7PIR - chains a and 3 of the 54 polymer chains in the assembly; structure by electron microscopy, 12.10 A resolution (very low resolution: no residue pairs are listed; an interface is given only as per-side residue counts).

[Chain a]
Molecule: 50S ribosomal protein L2
Source organism: Mycoplasma pneumoniae M129
UniProt: P75577 (RL2_MYCPN); residue numbers follow UniProt; this construct covers 1-287
Chain sequence (287 residues; numbered 1 to 287; the number before each row is that of its first residue):
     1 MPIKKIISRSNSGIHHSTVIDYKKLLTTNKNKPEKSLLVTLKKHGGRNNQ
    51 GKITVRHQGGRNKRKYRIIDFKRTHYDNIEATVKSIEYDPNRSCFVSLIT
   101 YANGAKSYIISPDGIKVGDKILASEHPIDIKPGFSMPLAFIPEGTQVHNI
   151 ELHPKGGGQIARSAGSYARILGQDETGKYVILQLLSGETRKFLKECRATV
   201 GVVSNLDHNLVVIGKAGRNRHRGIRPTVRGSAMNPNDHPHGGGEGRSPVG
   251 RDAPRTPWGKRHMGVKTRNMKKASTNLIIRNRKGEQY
Unresolved in the structure: 1, 287

[Chain 3]
Molecule: 23S ribosomal RNA
Source organism: Mycoplasma pneumoniae M129
Sequence (2907 nucleotides; numbered 1 to 2907; the number before each row is that of its first residue):
     1 UACAAUAAGUUACUAAGGGCUUAUGGUGGAUGCCUUGGCACUAAUAGGCG
    51 AUGAAGGACGUGUUAACCUGCGAUAAGCUUCGGGUAGGUGGUAAGAACCU
   101 CAGAUCCGGAGAUUUCCGAAUGGAGCAAUCCGGUAGUUGGAAACAGCUAU
   151 CAUUAAUUGAUGAAUAAAUAGUCAAUUAAAGCAAUACGUGGUGAAGUGAA
   201 ACAUCUCAGUAGCCACAGGAAAAGAAAACGAAUGUGAUUCCGUGUGUAGU
   251 GGCGAGCGAAAGCGGAACAGGCCAAACUUAUCAUUAGAUAGGGGUUGUAG
   301 GGCUUGCAAUGUGGACUUGAAAACGAUAGAAGAAGCUGUUGGAAAGCAGC
   351 GCGCAAAAGGGUGAUAGCCCCGUAUUUGAAAUUGUUUUCAUACCUAGCGA
   401 GAUCCCUGAGUAGCUCGGAAAACGUUAUUUUGAGUGAAUCUGCCCAGACC
   451 AUUGGGUAAGCCUAAAUACUAAUUAGUGACCGAUAGCGAAACAGUACCGU
   501 GAGGGAAAGGUGAAAAGAACCCAGAGAUGGGAGUGAAAUAGAUUCUGAAA
   551 CCAUAUGCCUACAACGUGUCAGAGCACAUUAAUGUGUGAUGGCGUGCGUU
   601 UUGAAGUAUGAGCCGGCGAGUUAUGAUAGCAAGCGUUAGUUAACCAGGAG
   651 AUGGGGAGCUGUAGCGAAAGCGAGUUUUAAAAGAGCGUUUGUUUGUUAUU
   701 AUAGACCCGAAACGGGUUGAGCUAGUCAUGAGCAGGUUGAAGGUUGAGUA
   751 ACAUCAACUGGAGGACCGAACCGACUCUCGUUGAAACGAUAGCGGAUGAC
   801 UUGUGAUUAGGGGUGAAAUUCCAAUCGAAAUCCGUGAUAGCUGGUUCUCG
   851 UCGAAAUAGCUUUAAGGCUAGCGUGAGAUCACAAAUAAGUGGAGGUAAAG
   901 CUACUGAAUGUAUGAUGGCGCCACCUAGGCGUACUGAAUACAAUUAAACU
   951 CUGAAUGCCAUUUAUUUUAUUCUCGCAGUCAGACAGUGGGGGAUAAGCUU
  1001 CAUUGUCAAGAGGGGAAGAGCCCAGAUCAUUAAAUAAGGUCCCCAAAAUA
  1051 UACUAAGUGGAAAAGGAUGUGAAAGUGCUAAAACAGCAAGGAUGUUGGCU
  1101 UAGAAGCAGCCAUCGUUUAAAGAGUGCGUAACAGCUCACUUGUCGAGUGU
  1151 UUUUGCGCCGAAGAUGUAACGGGGCUAAGUAUAUUACCGAAUUUAUGGAU
  1201 AAGAUUUAUAUCUUGUGGUAGACGAGCGUUGUAUUGGAGUUGAAGUCAAA
  1251 GCGUGAGCAUUGGUGGAUCCAAUACAAGUGAGAAUGCCGGCAUGAGUAAC
  1301 GCUUGGGAGUGAGAAUCUCCCAAACCGAUUGACUAAGGUUUCCUGGACCA
  1351 GGGUCGUCCUUCCAGGGUUAGUCUGGACCUAAGCUGAGGCUGAAAAGCGU
  1401 AGGCGAUGGACAACAGGUUAAUAUUCCUGUACUUACAGUUAGACUGAUGG
  1451 AGUGACAAAGAAGGUUUUCCACCCCCAUAAUUGGAUUUGGGGAUAAAUCA
  1501 UAAGGUGGUACAAUAGGCAAAUCCGUUGUGCAUAACAUUGAGUGAUGAUG
  1551 UCGAGUGAAUGAGUGAUCAAGUAGCGAAGGUGGUAUUAAUCAUGCUUUCA
  1601 AGAAAAGCUUCUAGGGUUAAUCUAGCUGUAACCAGUACCGAGAACGAACA
  1651 CACGUAGUCAAGGAGAGGAUCCUAAGGUUAGCGAGUGAACUAUAGCCAAG
  1701 GAACUCUGCAAAUUAACCCCGUAAGUUAGCGAGAAGGGGUGCUUAUGUAA
  1751 AAGUAAGCCGCAGUGAAGAACGAGGGGGGACUGUUUAACUAAAACACAAC
  1801 UCUAUGCCAAACCGUAAGGUGAUGUAUAUGGGGUGACACCUGCCCAGUGC
  1851 UGGAAGGUUAAAGAAGGAGGUUAGCGCAAGCGAAGCUUUUAACUGAAGCC
  1901 CCAGUGAACGGCGGCCGUAACUAUAACGGUCCUAAGGUAGCGAAAUUCCU
  1951 AGUCGGGUAAAUUCCGUCCCGCUUGAAUGGUGUAACCAUCUCUUGACUGU
  2001 CUCGGCUAUAGACUCGGUGAAAUCCAGGUACGGGUGAAGACACCCGUUAG
  2051 GCGCAACGGGACGGAAAGACCCCGUGAAGCUUUACUGUAGCUUAAUAUUG
  2101 AUCAGGACAUUAUCAUGUAGAGAAUAGGUAGGAGCAAUCGAUGCAAGUUC
  2151 GCUAGGACUUGUUGAUGCGAAAGGUGGAAUACUACCCUUGGUUGUGUGCU
  2201 GUUCUAAUUGGUAACUGUUAUCCAGUUUCAAGACAGUGUUAGGUGGGCAG
  2251 UUUGACUGGGGCGGUCGCCUCCUAAAAGGUAACGGAGGCGUACAAAGGUA
  2301 CCUUCAGUACGGUUGGAAAUCGUAUGUAGAGUGUAAUGGUGUAAGGGUGC
  2351 UUGACUGUGAGACAUACAGGUCGAACAGGUGAGAAAUCAGGUCAUAGUGA
  2401 UCCGGUGGUCCAGUAUGGAAUGGCCAUCGCUCAACGGAUAAAAGCUACUC
  2451 CGGGGAUAACAGGCUGAUACUGCCCAAGAGUUCAUAUCGACGGCAGUGUU
  2501 UGGCACCUCGAUGUCGACUCAUCUCAUCCUCGAGCUGAAGCAGGUUCGAA
  2551 GGGUUCGGCUGUUCGCCGAUUAAAGAGAUACGUGAGUUGGGUUCAAACCG
  2601 UCGUGAGACAGGUUGGUCCCUAUCUAUUGUGCCCGUAGGAAGAUUGAAGA
  2651 GUGUUGCUUCUAGUACGAGAGGACCGAAGCGAGGACACCUCUUAUGCUCC
  2701 AGUUGUAGCGCCAGCUGCACCGCUGGGUAGUAACGUGUCUAUUAGAUAAA
  2751 CGCUGAAAGCAUCUAAGUGUGAAACUAUCUCAAAGAUUAAUCUUCCCAUU
  2801 UCGCAAGAAAGUAAGAGCCGUCAAAGACGAUGACGUUGAUAGGUUACAGG
  2851 UGUAAGCAUAGUGAUAUGUUGAGCUGAGUAAUACUAAUUGCUCGAGGACU
  2901 UAUUGGA
Unresolved in the structure: 1-7, 923-927, 1560-1569, 2901-2907

[How chain a and chain 3 interact]
At this resolution (12 A) residue pairs are not listed: 151 residues of chain a and 138 of chain 3 lie at the interface.

[Summary]
Chain a and chain 3 form an interface of 151 and 138 residues respectively.
Chain a is 50S ribosomal protein L2 and chain 3 is 23S ribosomal RNA, both from Mycoplasma pneumoniae M129;
the structure, 70S ribosome with A*- and P/E-site tRNAs in pseudouridimycin-treated Mycoplasma pneumoniae
cells, was determined by electron microscopy, deposited together with 7OOC, 7OOD, 7P6Z, 7PAH, 7PAI, 7PAJ and
23 further entries.
